PDB entry 6NC3 | electron microscopy, 4.50 A resolution (low resolution: residue-level contacts below are approximate; hydrogen-bond / salt-bridge calls are withheld) | chains H and L of the 24 polymer chains in the assembly

== Chain H ==
Protein: Monoclonal antibody VRC34.01 fragment antigen binding heavy chain
Source organism: Homo sapiens
Notes: antibody fragment or engineered binder
Chain sequence (222 residues; each row starts with the number of its first residue; a row labelled like 82A-82C holds insertion residues (82A, then the next letters in order)):
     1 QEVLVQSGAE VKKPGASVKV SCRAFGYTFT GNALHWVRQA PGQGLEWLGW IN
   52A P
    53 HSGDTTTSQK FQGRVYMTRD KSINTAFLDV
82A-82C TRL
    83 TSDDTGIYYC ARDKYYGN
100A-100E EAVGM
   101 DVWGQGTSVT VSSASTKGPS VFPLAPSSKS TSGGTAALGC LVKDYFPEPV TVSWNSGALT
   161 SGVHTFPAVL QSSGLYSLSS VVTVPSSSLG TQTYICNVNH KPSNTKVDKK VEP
Disordered / not traced: 1, 112-213
Disulfides: Cys-22/Cys-92

== Chain L ==
Protein: Monoclonal antibody VRC34.01 fragment antigen binding light chain
Source organism: Homo sapiens
Notes: antibody fragment or engineered binder
Chain sequence (210 residues; numbered 2 to 211; the number before each row is that of its first residue):
     2 IQLTQSPSFL SASVGDKVTI TCRASQGVRN ELAWYQQKPG KAPNLLIYYA STLQSGVPSR
    62 FSATGSGTHF TLTVSSLQPE DFATYFCQHM SSYPLTFGGG TKVEIKRTVA APSVFIFPPS
   122 DEQLKSGTAS VVCLLNNFYP REAKVQWKVD NALQSGNSQE SVTEQDSKDS TYSLSSTLTL
   182 SKADYEKHKV YACEVTHQGL SSPVTKSFNA
Disordered / not traced: 108-211
Disulfides: Cys-23/Cys-88

== Interface between chain H and chain L ==
Residue-residue contacts (41):
  His-35(H) / Leu-96(L)
  Val-37(H) / Phe-98(L)
  Gln-39(H) / Gln-38(L)
  Gly-44(H) / Phe-87(L)
  Gly-44(H) / Gly-100(L)
  Leu-45(H) / Gln-38(L)
  Leu-45(H) / Pro-44(L)
  Leu-45(H) / Phe-87(L)
  Leu-45(H) / Phe-98(L)
  Trp-47(H) / Tyr-94(L)
  Trp-47(H) / Pro-95(L)
  Trp-47(H) / Leu-96(L)
  Trp-47(H) / Thr-97(L)
  Thr-58(H) / Tyr-94(L)
  Thr-59(H) / Tyr-94(L)
  Ser-60(H) / Pro-95(L)
  Tyr-91(H) / Gln-38(L)
  Tyr-91(H) / Lys-42(L)
  Tyr-91(H) / Ala-43(L)
  Tyr-98(H) / Tyr-50(L)
  Ala-100B(H) / Glu-32(L)
  Ala-100B(H) / Met-91(L)
  Val-100C(H) / Ala-34(L)
  Val-100C(H) / Tyr-49(L)
  Val-100C(H) / Tyr-50(L)
  Gly-100D(H) / Ala-34(L)
  Gly-100D(H) / Tyr-36(L)
  Gly-100D(H) / Leu-46(L)
  Gly-100D(H) / Met-91(L)
  Met-100E(H) / Tyr-36(L)
  Met-100E(H) / Leu-46(L)
  Met-100E(H) / Gln-89(L)
  Met-100E(H) / Phe-98(L)
  Asp-101(H) / Asn-45(L)
  Asp-101(H) / Leu-46(L)
  Asp-101(H) / Gln-55(L)
  Trp-103(H) / Tyr-36(L)
  Trp-103(H) / Ala-43(L)
  Trp-103(H) / Pro-44(L)
  Trp-103(H) / Asn-45(L)
  Gly-104(H) / Ala-43(L)
Also at the interface, not in a pair above, chain H (19 interface residues in all): Asp-95
Also at the interface, not in a pair above, chain L (23 interface residues in all): Leu-33, Gly-99

== Summary ==
The interface between chain H and chain L involves 19 residues on one side and 23 on the other.
Here chain H is Monoclonal antibody VRC34.01 fragment antigen binding heavy chain and chain L is Monoclonal
antibody VRC34.01 fragment antigen binding light chain, both from Homo sapiens. Entry 6NC3 (AMC011 v4.2 SOSIP
Env trimer in complex with fusion peptide targeting antibody VRC34 fragment antigen binding) was determined by
electron microscopy, deposited together with 6NC2 and 6NCP.
